9ITJ - chains L and M of the 26 polymer chains in the assembly; structure by electron microscopy, 2.84 A resolution.

# Chain L (and M)
Molecule: ATP synthase subunit c
Organism: Chloroflexus aurantiacus J-10-fl
Notes: chain M of this document is another copy of the same molecule, construct and numbering; everything in this record applies to it too
UniProt: A9WGS9 (ATPL_CHLAA); residue numbers follow UniProt; this construct covers 1-76
Sequence (76 residues; each row starts with the number of its first residue):
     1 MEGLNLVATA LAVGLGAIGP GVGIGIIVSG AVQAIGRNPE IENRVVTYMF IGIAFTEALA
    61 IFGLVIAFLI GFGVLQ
Not modelled in the structure: 1, 74-76 (chain M: 1, 73-76)
UniProt features mapped onto this chain:
  - site: Glu57 (Reversibly protonated during proton transport)

# Interface between chain L and chain M
Contacting residue pairs (62):
  Glu2(L) with Glu2(M)
  Leu4(L) with Gly3(M); Leu4(M); Val7(M)
  Asn5(L) with Leu6(M)
  Ala8(L) with Leu6(M); Val7(M); Ala10(M)
  Leu11(L) with Leu11(M), hydrophobic
  Ala12(L) with Ala10(M), hydrophobic
  Leu15(L) with Leu11(M), hydrophobic; Gly14(M); Leu15(M), hydrophobic; Ile18(M)
  Gly16(L) with Gly14(M)
  Ile18(L) with Ile18(M), hydrophobic
  Gly19(L) with Ala17(M); Ile18(M); Val22(M)
  Pro20(L) with Ala17(M)
  Val22(L) with Val22(M), hydrophobic
  Gly23(L) with Gly21(M); Gly25(M)
  Ile26(L) with Gly25(M); Ile26(M), hydrophobic; Ser29(M), hydrogen bond (backbone-side chain)
  Ile27(L) with Gly25(M); Val28(M), hydrophobic
  Gly30(L) with Ser29(M); Val32(M); Gln33(M)
  Ala31(L) with Val32(M), hydrophobic
  Gln33(L) with Gln33(M)
  Ala34(L) with Val32(M); Gly36(M)
  Arg37(L) with Gly36(M); Arg37(M)
  Asn38(L) with Gly36(M), hydrogen bond (side chain-backbone); Pro39(M)
  Ile41(L) with Ile35(M), hydrophobic; Pro39(M), hydrophobic
  Arg44(L) with Glu42(M), salt bridge
  Val45(L) with Val32(M), hydrophobic; Ile35(M), hydrophobic
  Tyr48(L) with Val28(M); Glu42(M); Val46(M); Met49(M), hydrophobic
  Ile51(L) with Phe50(M), hydrophobic
  Gly52(L) with Val28(M)
  Phe55(L) with Ile24(M); Ile53(M), hydrophobic
  Thr56(L) with Ile24(M)
  Leu59(L) with Ala17(M); Pro20(M); Gly21(M); Glu57(M); Ala60(M), hydrophobic
  Phe62(L) with Leu64(M), hydrophobic
  Ile66(L) with Val13(M), hydrophobic
  Ile70(L) with Leu6(M), hydrophobic; Thr9(M)
Interface residues without a listed pair, chain L (35 interface residues in all): Met49, Gly63
Interface residues without a listed pair, chain M (36 interface residues in all): Ala67

# Overview
35 residues of chain L and 36 residues of chain M are in contact, with 2 hydrogen bonds and 1 salt bridge.
Among the polar pairs are Arg44(L)-Glu42(M), Ile26(L)-Ser29(M) and Asn38(L)-Gly36(M).
Both chains are ATP synthase subunit c (Chloroflexus aurantiacus J-10-fl). Entry 9ITJ (Chloroflexus
aurantiacus ATP synthase, state 1) was determined by electron microscopy (same publication as 9ITK, 9ITL,
9ITM, 9ITN, 9ITO, 9ITP and 11 further entries).
